4F5X - chains B and I of the 16 polymer chains in the assembly; structure by X-ray diffraction, 5.00 A resolution (low resolution: residue-level contacts below are approximate; hydrogen-bond / salt-bridge calls are withheld).

Chain B:
Molecule: VP2 protein
From: Bovine rotavirus A
Reference sequence: H9N1A6 (H9N1A6_9REOV); residue numbers follow UniProt; this construct covers 1-880
Amino-acid sequence (880 residues; each row starts with the number of its first residue):
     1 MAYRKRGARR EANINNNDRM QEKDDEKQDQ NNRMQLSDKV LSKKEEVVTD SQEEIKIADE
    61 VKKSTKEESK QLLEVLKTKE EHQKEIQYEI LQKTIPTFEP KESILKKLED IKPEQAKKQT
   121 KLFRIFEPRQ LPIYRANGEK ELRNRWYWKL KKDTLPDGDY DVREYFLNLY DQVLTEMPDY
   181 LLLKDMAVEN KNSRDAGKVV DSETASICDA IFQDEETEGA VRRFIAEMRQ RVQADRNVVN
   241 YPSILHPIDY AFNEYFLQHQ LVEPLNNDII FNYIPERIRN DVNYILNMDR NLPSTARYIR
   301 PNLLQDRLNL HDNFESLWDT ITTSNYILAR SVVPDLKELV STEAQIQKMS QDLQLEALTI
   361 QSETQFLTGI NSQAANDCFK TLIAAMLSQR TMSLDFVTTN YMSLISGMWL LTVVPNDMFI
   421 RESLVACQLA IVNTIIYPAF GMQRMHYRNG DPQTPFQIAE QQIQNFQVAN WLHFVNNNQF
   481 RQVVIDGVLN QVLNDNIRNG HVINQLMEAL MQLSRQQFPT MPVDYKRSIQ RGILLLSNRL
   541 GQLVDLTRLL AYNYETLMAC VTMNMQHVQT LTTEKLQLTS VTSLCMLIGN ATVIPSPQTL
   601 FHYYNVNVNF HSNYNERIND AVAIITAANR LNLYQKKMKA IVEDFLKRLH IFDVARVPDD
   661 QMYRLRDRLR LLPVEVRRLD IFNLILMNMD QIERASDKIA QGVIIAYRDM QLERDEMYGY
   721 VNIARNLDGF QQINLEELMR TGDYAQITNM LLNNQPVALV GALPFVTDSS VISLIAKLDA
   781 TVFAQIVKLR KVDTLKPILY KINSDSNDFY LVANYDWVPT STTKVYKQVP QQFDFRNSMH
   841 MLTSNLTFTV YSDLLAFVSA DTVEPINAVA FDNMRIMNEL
Not modelled in the structure: 1-70

Chain I:
Molecule: Intermediate capsid protein VP6
From: Bovine rotavirus
Reference sequence: A7J3A1 (VP6_ROTBN); residues 1-397 here = UniProt positions 1-397
Amino-acid sequence (397 residues; each row starts with the number of its first residue):
     1 MDVLYSLSKT LKDARDKIVE GTLYSNVSDL IQQFNQMIIT MNGNEFQTGG IGNLPIRNWN
    61 FDFGLLGTTL LNLDANYVET ARNTIDYFVD FVDNVCMDEM VRESQRNGIA PQSDSLRKLS
   121 GLKFKRINFD NSSEYIENWN LQNRRQRTGF TFHKPNIFPY SASFTLNRSQ PAHDNLMGTM
   181 WLNAGSEIQV AGFDYSCAIN APANTQQFEH IVQLRRVLTT ATITLLPDAE RFSFPRVINS
   241 ADGATTWYFN PVILRPNNVE VEFLLNGQII NTYQARFGTI IARNFDTIRL SFQLMRPPNM
   301 TPAVAALFPN AQPFEHHATV GLTLRIESAV CESVLADASE TMLANVTSVR QEYAIPVGPV
   361 FPPGMNWTDL ITNYSPSRED NLQRVFTVAS IRSMLVK
Ion coordination: Zn2+: His153 (shared with 1 residue of chain J; 1 residue of chain K)
Curated features (UniProtKB/Swiss-Prot):
  - region: Asp62 to Leu73 (Interaction with the inner capsid protein VP2)
  - binding site (Zn(2+)): His153
  - binding site (Ca(2+)): Asn266, Asp286

Chain B / chain I interface:
Pairs across the interface - 20 pairs, chain B then chain I:
  Ala469(B) - Arg126(I)
  Asn470(B) - Arg126(I)
  His473(B) - Arg126(I)
  Asn477(B) - Ile39(I)
  Arg481(B) - Gln32(I)
  Arg481(B) - Leu65(I)
  Val483(B) - Gly67(I)
  Ile485(B) - Asn76(I)
  Asn494(B) - Thr68(I)
  Asn494(B) - Thr69(I)
  Asp495(B) - Thr68(I)
  Asn496(B) - Gln32(I)
  Asn496(B) - Thr68(I)
  Ile497(B) - Tyr24(I)
  Ile497(B) - Ser28(I)
  Ile497(B) - Gln32(I)
  Ile497(B) - Thr68(I)
  Arg498(B) - Gln32(I)
  Glu555(B) - Thr69(I)
  Phe871(B) - Thr69(I)
Other interface residues (no listed pair), chain B (19 interface residues in all): Glu276, Arg277, Asn280, Phe466, Val484
Other interface residues (no listed pair), chain I (16 interface residues in all): Asn35, Leu66, Leu70, Leu71, Asp74, Leu122

Summary:
The interface between chain B and chain I involves 19 residues on one side and 16 on the other. From UniProt:
Zn2+-binding residue His153(I) and Ca2+-binding residues Asn266(I) and Asp286(I) on chain I.
Here chain B is VP2 protein (Bovine rotavirus A) and chain I is Intermediate capsid protein VP6 (Bovine
rotavirus). Entry 4F5X (Location of the dsRNA-dependent polymerase, VP1, in rotavirus particles) was
determined by X-ray diffraction (same publication as 4AU6).
